5WHJ - chains H and L; structure by X-ray diffraction, 2.15 A resolution.

# Chain H
Molecule: DX-2507 Fab heavy chain
Organism: Homo sapiens
Reference sequence: S6BAN1 (S6BAN1_HUMAN); residues 106-219 here correspond to UniProt positions 133-246 (UniProt number = residue number + 27)
Amino-acid sequence (219 residues; row label = number of the first residue in the row):
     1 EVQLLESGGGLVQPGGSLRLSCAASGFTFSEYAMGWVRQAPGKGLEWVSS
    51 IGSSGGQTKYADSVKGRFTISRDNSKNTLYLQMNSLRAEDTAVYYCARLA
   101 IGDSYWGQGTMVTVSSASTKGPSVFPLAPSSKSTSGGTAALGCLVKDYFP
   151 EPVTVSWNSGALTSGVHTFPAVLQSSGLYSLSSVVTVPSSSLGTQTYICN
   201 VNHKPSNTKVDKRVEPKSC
Disordered / not traced: 218-219
Cystine bridges: Cys22-Cys96, Cys143-Cys199

# Chain L
Molecule: DX-2507 Fab light chain
Organism: Homo sapiens
Reference sequence: Q6NS95 (Q6NS95_HUMAN); residues 99-216 here correspond to UniProt positions 117-234 (UniProt number = residue number + 18)
Amino-acid sequence (216 residues; numbered 1 to 216; the number before each row is that of its first residue):
     1 QSALTQPASVSGSPGQSITISCTGTGSDVGSYNLVSWYQQHPGKAPKLMI
    51 YGDSQRPSGVSNRFSGSKSGNTASLTISGLQAEDEADYYCASYAGSGIYV
   101 FGTGTKVTVLGQPKANPTVTLFPPSSEELQANKATLVCLISDFYPGAVTV
   151 AWKADGSPVKAGVETTKPSKQSNNKYAASSYLSLTPEQWKSHRSYSCQVT
   201 HEGSTVEKTVAPTECS
Disordered / not traced: 1, 213-216
Cystine bridges: Cys22-Cys90, Cys138-Cys197

# Interface between chain H and chain L
Pairs across the interface (57):
  Val37(H) - Phe101(L)  hydrophobic
  Gln39(H) - Gln40(L)  hydrogen bond
  Gln39(H) - Tyr89(L)  hydrogen bond
  Lys43(H) - Tyr89(L)
  Gly44(H) - Tyr89(L)
  Leu45(H) - Pro46(L)  hydrophobic
  Leu45(H) - Tyr89(L)  hydrophobic
  Leu45(H) - Phe101(L)
  Trp47(H) - Gly97(L)
  Trp47(H) - Tyr99(L)
  Trp47(H) - Phe101(L)
  Ser50(H) - Gly97(L)  hydrogen bond (side chain-backbone)
  Lys59(H) - Ser96(L)
  Tyr95(H) - Gln40(L)
  Tyr95(H) - Lys44(L)
  Tyr95(H) - Ala45(L)  hydrophobic
  Leu99(H) - Tyr99(L)
  Gly102(H) - Tyr51(L)
  Asp103(H) - Leu48(L)
  Ser104(H) - Tyr38(L)  hydrogen bond
  Ser104(H) - Leu48(L)
  Trp106(H) - Tyr38(L)
  Trp106(H) - Pro46(L)  hydrophobic
  Trp106(H) - Phe101(L)  hydrophobic
  Gly107(H) - Ala45(L)
  Gln108(H) - Lys44(L)
  Gln108(H) - Ala45(L)
  Phe125(H) - Ser125(L)
  Phe125(H) - Glu127(L)
  Phe125(H) - Glu128(L)
  Pro126(H) - Ser125(L)
  Pro126(H) - Glu127(L)
  Leu127(H) - Phe122(L)  hydrophobic
  Ala128(H) - Phe122(L)
  Ala140(H) - Thr120(L)
  Ala140(H) - Phe122(L)
  Leu144(H) - Tyr181(L)  hydrophobic
  Lys146(H) - Glu128(L)
  Lys146(H) - Thr135(L)
  His167(H) - Gln171(L)  hydrogen bond
  His167(H) - Ala177(L)
  Phe169(H) - Leu139(L)  hydrophobic
  Phe169(H) - Ile140(L)
  Phe169(H) - Ala177(L)  hydrophobic
  Phe169(H) - Ala178(L)
  Phe169(H) - Ser179(L)
  Pro170(H) - Ser169(L)
  Pro170(H) - Ser179(L)
  Ala171(H) - Thr166(L)
  Val172(H) - Thr166(L)
  Val172(H) - Tyr181(L)  hydrophobic
  Gln174(H) - Glu164(L)
  Ser175(H) - Glu164(L)  hydrogen bond (backbone-side chain)
  Leu181(H) - Tyr181(L)
  Ser182(H) - Val137(L)
  Ser182(H) - Tyr181(L)  hydrogen bond
  Val184(H) - Leu139(L)  hydrophobic
Interface residues without a listed pair, chain H (38 interface residues in all): Glu46, Leu141, Gly142, Leu173, Ser180
Interface residues without a listed pair, chain L (34 interface residues in all): Pro57, Ile98, Ser141, Thr165, Ser183

# Summary
The interface between chain H and chain L involves 38 residues on one side and 34 on the other; the contacts
include 7 hydrogen bonds. Among the polar pairs are Gln39(H)-Gln40(L), Gln39(H)-Tyr89(L) and
Ser50(H)-Gly97(L).
Chain H is DX-2507 Fab heavy chain and chain L is DX-2507 Fab light chain, both from Homo sapiens; the
structure, Crystal structure of Fab fragment of anti-FcRn antibody DX-2507, was determined by X-ray
diffraction, deposited together with 5WHK.
